PDB entry 3WIX | X-ray diffraction, 1.90 A resolution | chain A

Chain A:
Name: Induced myeloid leukemia cell differentiation protein Mcl-1
Organism: Homo sapiens
Reference sequence: Q07820 (MCL1_HUMAN); numbering as in UniProt (aligned over 172-327)
Amino-acid sequence (161 residues; each row starts with the number of its first residue):
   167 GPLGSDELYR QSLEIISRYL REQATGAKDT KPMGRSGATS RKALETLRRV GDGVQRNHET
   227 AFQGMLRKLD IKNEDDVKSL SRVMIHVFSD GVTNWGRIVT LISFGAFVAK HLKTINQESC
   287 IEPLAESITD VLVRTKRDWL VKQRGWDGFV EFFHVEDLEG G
Unresolved in the structure: 167-171, 322-327
Construct notes: expression tag (167-171)
Ligand contacts: LC3 (7-(4-carboxyphenyl)-3-[3-(naphthalen-1-yloxy)propyl]pyrazolo[1,5-a]pyridine-2-carboxylic acid): H224, A227, F228, M231, L235, L246, V249, M250, V253, F254, R263, T266, L267, F270, G271, V274, L290, I294
UniProt features mapped onto this chain:
  - motif: A209 to N223 (BH3), H252 to A272 (BH1), D304 to F319 (BH2)
  - cross-link (Glycyl lysine isopeptide (Lys-Gly)): K194 (interchain with G-Cter in ubiquitin), K197 (interchain with G-Cter in ubiquitin)
  - mutagenesis: K194 (K194R: Reduced ubiquitination), K197 (K197R: Reduced ubiquitination), K208 (K208R: No effect on ubiquitination), K234 (K234R: No effect on ubiquitination)

Summary:
Chain A binds compound LC3. Curated annotation (UniProt) lists 4 mutagenesis sites.
Chain A is Induced myeloid leukemia cell differentiation protein Mcl-1 (Homo sapiens); the structure, Crystal
structure of Mcl-1 in complex with compound 4, was determined by X-ray diffraction (same publication as 3WIY
and 3WIZ).
